PDB entry 4EZJ | X-ray diffraction, 2.67 A resolution | chain A

Chain A:
Molecule: Phosphatidylinositol 4,5-bisphosphate 3-kinase catalytic subunit gamma isoform
Source organism: Homo sapiens
Notes: EC 2.7.1.153, 2.7.11.1
UniProt: P48736 (PK3CG_HUMAN); residue numbers follow UniProt; this construct covers 144-1102
Amino-acid sequence (966 residues; numbered 143 to 1108; the number before each row is that of its first residue):
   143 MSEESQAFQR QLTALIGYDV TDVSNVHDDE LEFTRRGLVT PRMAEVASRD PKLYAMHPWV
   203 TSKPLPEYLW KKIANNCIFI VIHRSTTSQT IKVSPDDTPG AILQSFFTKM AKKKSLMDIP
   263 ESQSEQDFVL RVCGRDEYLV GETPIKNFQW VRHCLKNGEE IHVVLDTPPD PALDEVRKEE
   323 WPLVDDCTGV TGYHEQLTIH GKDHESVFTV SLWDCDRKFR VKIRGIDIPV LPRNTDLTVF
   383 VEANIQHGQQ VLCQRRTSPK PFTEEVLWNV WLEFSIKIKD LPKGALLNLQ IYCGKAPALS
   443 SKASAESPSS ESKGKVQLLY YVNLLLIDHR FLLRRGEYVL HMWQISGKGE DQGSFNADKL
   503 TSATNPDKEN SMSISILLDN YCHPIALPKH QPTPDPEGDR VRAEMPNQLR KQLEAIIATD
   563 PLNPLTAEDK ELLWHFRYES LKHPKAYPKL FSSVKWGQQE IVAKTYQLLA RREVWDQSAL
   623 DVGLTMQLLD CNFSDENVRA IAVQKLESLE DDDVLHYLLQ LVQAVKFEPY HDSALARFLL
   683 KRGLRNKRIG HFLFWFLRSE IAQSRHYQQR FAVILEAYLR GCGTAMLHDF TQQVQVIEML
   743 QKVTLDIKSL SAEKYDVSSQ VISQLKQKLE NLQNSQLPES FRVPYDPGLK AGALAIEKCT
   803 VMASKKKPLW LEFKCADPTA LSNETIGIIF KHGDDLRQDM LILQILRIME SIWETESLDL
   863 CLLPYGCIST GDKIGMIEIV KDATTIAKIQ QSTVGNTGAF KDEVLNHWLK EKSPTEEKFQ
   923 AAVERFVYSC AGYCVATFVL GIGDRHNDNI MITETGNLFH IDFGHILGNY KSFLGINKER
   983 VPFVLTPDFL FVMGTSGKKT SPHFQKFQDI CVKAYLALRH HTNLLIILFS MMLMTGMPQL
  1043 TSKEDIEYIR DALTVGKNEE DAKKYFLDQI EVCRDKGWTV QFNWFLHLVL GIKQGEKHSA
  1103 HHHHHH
Disordered / not traced: 252-266, 321-356, 436-459, 490-496, 523-524, 527-545, 967-980, 1094-1108
Differences from the reference sequence: expression tag (143, 1103-1108); engineered mutation Thr802 (Lys in P48736)
UniProt features mapped onto this chain:
  - region: Val803 to Lys809 (G-loop), Gly943 to Asn951 (Catalytic loop), His962 to Thr988 (Activation loop)
  - binding site (ATP): Gly829 to Leu838, Leu864 to Thr872, Phe961 to Leu969
  - modified residue: Thr1024 (Phosphothreonine), Ser1101 (Phosphoserine)
  - natural variant: Arg1021 (R1021P: In IMD97), Asn1085 (N1085S: In IMD97)
  - mutagenesis: Lys833 (K833R: Loss of kinase activity. Loss of autophosphorylation. Reduced inflammatory reactions but no alterations in cardiac contractility), Arg947 (R947P: Abolishes protein and lipid kinase activity. Does not abolish interaction with GRK2), Ser1101 (S1101A/Q: Loss of autophosphorylation. No effect on phosphatidylinositol-4,5-bisphosphate 3-kinase activity)
Residues lining bound ligands: 0SC (2-(1-{[2-(5-fluoro-1H-indol-4-yl)-4-(morpholin-4-yl)pyrido[3,2-d]pyrimidin-6-yl]methyl}piperidin-4-yl)propan-2-ol): Met804, Trp812, Ile831, Lys833, Leu838, Asp841, Tyr867, Ile879, Glu880, Ile881, Val882, Thr887, Lys890, Met953, Phe961, Ile963, Asp964, Phe965

In short:
Chain A binds compound 0SC. From UniProt: 28 ATP-binding residues and 3 mutagenesis sites.
Chain A is Phosphatidylinositol 4,5-bisphosphate 3-kinase catalytic subunit gamma isoform (Homo sapiens); the
structure, Potent and Selective Inhibitors of PI3K-delta: Obtaining Isoform Selectivity from the Affinity
Pocket and Tryptophan Shelf, was determined by X-ray diffraction, deposited together with 4EZK and 4EZL.
